PDB entry 5AVI | X-ray diffraction, 2.70 A resolution | chains A and C of the 4 polymer chains in the assembly

== Chain A (and C) ==
Protein: Oxysterols receptor LXR-alpha
From: Homo sapiens
Notes: fragment: ligand binding domain; chain C of this document is another copy of the same molecule, construct and numbering; everything in this record applies to it too
Reference sequence: Q13133 (NR1H3_HUMAN); numbering as in UniProt (aligned over 182-447)
Sequence (283 residues; numbered 165 to 447; the number before each row is that of its first residue):
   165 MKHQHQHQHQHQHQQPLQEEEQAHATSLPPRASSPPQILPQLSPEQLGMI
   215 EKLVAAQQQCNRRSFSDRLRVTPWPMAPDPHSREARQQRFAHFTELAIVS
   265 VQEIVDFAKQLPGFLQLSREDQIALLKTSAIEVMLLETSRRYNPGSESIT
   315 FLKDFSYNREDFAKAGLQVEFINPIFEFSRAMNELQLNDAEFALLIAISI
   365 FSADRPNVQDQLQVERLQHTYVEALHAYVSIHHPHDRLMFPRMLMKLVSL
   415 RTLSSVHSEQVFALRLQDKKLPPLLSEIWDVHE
Disordered / not traced: 165-203, 223-233, 240-243, 447 (chain C: 165-203, 223-233, 240-245, 447)
Construct notes: initiating methionine (165); expression tag (166-181)
Swiss-Prot annotation at these positions:
  - mutagenesis: Ile-268 to Lys-273 (Abolishes interaction with NCOA2 without affecting interaction with GPS2; when associated with 438-A-A-439), Leu-438 to Leu-439 (Abolishes interaction with NCOA2 without affecting interaction with GPS2; when associated with 268-A--A-273)
Ligand contacts: 4KM (tert-butyl 2-[[4-[ethanoyl(methyl)amino]phenoxy]methyl]-5-(trifluoromethyl)benzoate): Phe-254, Phe-257, Thr-258, Leu-260, Ala-261, Ser-264, Ile-295, Met-298, Leu-299, Glu-301, Thr-302, Arg-305, Phe-315, Phe-326, Leu-331, Phe-335, Ile-339, His-421, Gln-424, Val-425, Leu-428, Leu-435, Trp-443

== Interface between chain A and chain C ==
Residue-residue contacts (29):
  Glu-341(A) with Gln-375(C)
  Ile-362(A) with Met-409(C), hydrophobic
  Asp-368(A) with Ser-413(C), hydrogen bond
  Gln-375(A) with Glu-341(C), hydrogen bond
  Gln-382(A) with Met-409(C)
  His-383(A) with Leu-402(C); Arg-406(C)
  Val-386(A) with Pro-405(C), hydrophobic
  Glu-387(A) with Leu-402(C)
  Arg-401(A) with Pro-204(C)
  Leu-402(A) with His-383(C)
  Pro-405(A) with Val-386(C), hydrophobic; Phe-404(C), hydrophobic; Leu-408(C), hydrophobic
  Arg-406(A) with His-383(C)
  Leu-408(A) with Pro-405(C), hydrophobic
  Met-409(A) with Ile-362(C), hydrophobic; Gln-382(C)
  Lys-410(A) with Glu-379(C), salt bridge
  Leu-411(A) with Val-412(C)
  Val-412(A) with Leu-411(C); Val-412(C), hydrophobic; Arg-415(C)
  Ser-413(A) with Asp-368(C), hydrogen bond
  Arg-415(A) with Val-412(C); Arg-415(C); Thr-416(C), hydrogen bond
  Thr-416(A) with Arg-415(C), hydrogen bond
  Ser-419(A) with Ser-419(C), hydrogen bond
Interface residues without a listed pair, chain A (25 interface residues in all): Pro-204, Glu-379, His-390, Phe-404
Interface residues without a listed pair, chain C (25 interface residues in all): Glu-387, His-390, Arg-401, Lys-410

== Overview ==
Chain A and chain C each contribute 25 residues to their interface; the contacts include 6 hydrogen bonds and
1 salt bridge. Polar pairs include Lys-410(A)/Glu-379(C), Asp-368(A)/Ser-413(C) and Gln-375(A)/Glu-341(C).
Chain A binds compound 4KM. Curated annotation (UniProt) lists 8 mutagenesis sites on chain A.
Chain A and chain C are both Oxysterols receptor LXR-alpha (Homo sapiens); the structure, Crystal structure of
LXRalpha in complex with tert-butyl benzoate analog, compound 4, was determined by X-ray diffraction together
with 5AVL from the same study.
